3VMS - chain A; structure by X-ray diffraction, 3.20 A resolution.

# Chain A
Protein: Monofunctional glycosyltransferase
From: Staphylococcus aureus
Notes: EC 2.4.-.-
Reference sequence: Q99T05 (MGT_STAAM); numbering as in UniProt (aligned over 28-269)
Amino-acid sequence (263 residues; row label = number of the first residue in the row):
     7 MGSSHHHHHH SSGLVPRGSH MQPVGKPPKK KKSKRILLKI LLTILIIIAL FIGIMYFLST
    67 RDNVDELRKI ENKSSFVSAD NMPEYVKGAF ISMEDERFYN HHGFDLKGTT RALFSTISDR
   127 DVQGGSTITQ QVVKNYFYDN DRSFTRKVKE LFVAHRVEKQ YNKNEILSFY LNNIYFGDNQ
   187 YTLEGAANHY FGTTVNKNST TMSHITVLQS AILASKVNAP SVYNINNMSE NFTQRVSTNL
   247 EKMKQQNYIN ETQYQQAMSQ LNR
Not modelled in the structure: 7-42, 123-129
Differences from the reference sequence: expression tag (7-27)
Reported in the primary citation:
  - mutagenesis - K140A: decreased catalytic activity
  - mutagenesis - K140A/R148A: abolished catalytic activity
  - catalytic residues: Glu100 (proposed by the authors, not directly observed)
  - catalytic residues: Lys140, Arg148

# Summary
From the paper: catalytic residues Glu100, Lys140 and Arg148; K140A reduces catalytic activity.
Chain A is Monofunctional glycosyltransferase (Staphylococcus aureus); the structure, Crystal structure of
Staphylococcus aureus membrane-bound transglycosylase in complex with NBD-Lipid II, was determined by X-ray
diffraction, deposited together with 3VMQ, 3VMR and 3VMT.
